5JZW - chains A and K of the 14 polymer chains in the assembly; structure by electron microscopy, 4.46 A resolution (low resolution: residue-level contacts below are approximate; hydrogen-bond / salt-bridge calls are withheld).

== Chain A (and K) ==
Name: Aerolysin
From: Aeromonas hydrophila
Notes: chain K of this document is another copy of the same molecule, construct and numbering; everything in this record applies to it too
UniProt: P09167 (AERA_AERHY); residues 1-424 here correspond to UniProt positions 24-447 (UniProt number = residue number + 23)
Amino-acid sequence (424 residues; row label = number of the first residue in the row):
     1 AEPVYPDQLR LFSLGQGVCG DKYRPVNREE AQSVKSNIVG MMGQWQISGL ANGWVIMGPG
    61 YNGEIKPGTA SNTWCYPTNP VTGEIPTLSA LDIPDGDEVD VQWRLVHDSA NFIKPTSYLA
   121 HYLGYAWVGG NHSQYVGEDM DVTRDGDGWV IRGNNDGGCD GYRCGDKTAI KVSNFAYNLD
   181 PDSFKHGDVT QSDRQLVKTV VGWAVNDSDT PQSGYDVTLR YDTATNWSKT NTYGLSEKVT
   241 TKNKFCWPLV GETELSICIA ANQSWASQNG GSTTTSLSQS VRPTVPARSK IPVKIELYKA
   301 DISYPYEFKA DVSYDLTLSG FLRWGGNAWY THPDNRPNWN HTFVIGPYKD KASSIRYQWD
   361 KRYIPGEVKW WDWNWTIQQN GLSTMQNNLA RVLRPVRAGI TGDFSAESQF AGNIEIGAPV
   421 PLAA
Disordered / not traced: 227-269 (chain K: 238-260)
Sequence notes: engineered mutation C246 (Lys269 in P09167), C258 (Glu281 in P09167)
Disulfides: C19-C75, C159-C164
Curated features (UniProtKB/Swiss-Prot):
  - region: W45 to Y61 (Interaction with host N-linked glycan), Y233 to W265 (Part of the transmembrane beta-barrel after proteolytic activation of the toxin and insertion into the host membrane), R323 to H332 (Interaction with glycans from host GPI-anchor)
  - site: H132 (Important for oligomerization), K351 (Important for heptamerization), E367 (Important for heptamerization)
From the paper describing this entry:
  - conformationally variable residues: Y221

== Chain A / chain K interface ==
Residue-residue contacts (10; chain A residue first):
  N62(A) - Y162(K)
  G161(A) - N62(K)
  Y162(A) - N62(K)
  R163(A) - N62(K)
  T331(A) - N335(K)
  H332(A) - D334(K)
  P333(A) - D334(K)
  D334(A) - D334(K)
  N335(A) - Y330(K)
  N335(A) - P333(K)

== In short ==
9 residues of chain A and 6 residues of chain K are in contact. The paper reports conformational variability
at Y221(A).
Chain A and chain K are both Aerolysin (Aeromonas hydrophila); the structure, Cryo-EM structures of aerolysin
post-prepore and quasipore, was determined by electron microscopy together with 5JZH and 5JZT from the same
study.
